1Y5R - chains A and B; structure by X-ray diffraction, 3.00 A resolution.

== Chain A (and B) ==
Protein: Corticosteroid 11-beta-dehydrogenase, isozyme 1
From: Mus musculus
Notes: EC 1.1.1.146; chain B of this document is another copy of the same molecule, construct and numbering; everything in this record applies to it too
UniProt: P50172 (DHI1_MOUSE); residues 24-292 here correspond to UniProt positions 22-290 (UniProt number = residue number - 2)
Sequence (276 residues; each row starts with the number of its first residue):
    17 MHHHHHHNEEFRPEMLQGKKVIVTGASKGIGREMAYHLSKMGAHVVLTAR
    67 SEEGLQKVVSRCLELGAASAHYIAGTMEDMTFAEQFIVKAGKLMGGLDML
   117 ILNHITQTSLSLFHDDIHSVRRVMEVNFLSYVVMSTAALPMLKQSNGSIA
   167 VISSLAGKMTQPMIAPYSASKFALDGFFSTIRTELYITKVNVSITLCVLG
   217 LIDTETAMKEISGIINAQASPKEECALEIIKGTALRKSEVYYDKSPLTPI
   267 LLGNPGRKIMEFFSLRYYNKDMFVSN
Unresolved in the structure: 17-24, 290-292
Sequence notes: cloning artifact (17-23)
Small-molecule neighbours:
  - corticosterone (C0R): I121, T124, L126, S170, L171, A172, Q177, I180, Y183, G216, L217, T220, T222, A223, E226, I227, I231
  - NADPH (NDP; NADPH dihydro-nicotinamide-adenine-dinucleotide phosphate): G41, A42, S43, K44, G45, I46, G47, A65, R66, S67, G91, T92, M93, E94, N119, H120, I121, T122, V142, Y147, I168, S169, S170, Y183, K187, L215, G216, L217, I218, T220, T222, A223

== How chain A and chain B interact ==
Residue-residue contacts (107):
  M96(A) - R137(B)
  L128(A) - E200(B)
  L128(A) - T204(B)
  F129(A) - V148(B)  hydrophobic
  F129(A) - T152(B)
  F129(A) - F193(B)  hydrophobic
  F129(A) - I197(B)  hydrophobic
  F129(A) - E200(B)  hydrogen bond (backbone-side chain)
  H130(A) - T152(B)
  D131(A) - T152(B)
  I133(A) - V149(B)  hydrophobic
  R137(A) - M96(B)
  R137(A) - E141(B)  salt bridge
  R137(A) - L145(B)
  M140(A) - M140(B)  hydrophobic
  E141(A) - R137(B)  salt bridge
  F144(A) - M140(B)  hydrophobic
  F144(A) - A185(B)  hydrophobic
  V149(A) - I133(B)  hydrophobic
  T152(A) - F129(B)
  T152(A) - H130(B)
  T152(A) - D131(B)
  K174(A) - R273(B)
  M175(A) - M276(B)  hydrophobic
  M175(A) - E277(B)
  M175(A) - S280(B)
  T176(A) - G192(B)
  T176(A) - S195(B)
  T176(A) - T196(B)  hydrogen bond
  T176(A) - T199(B)
  T176(A) - E277(B)  hydrogen bond (backbone-side chain)
  Q177(A) - T196(B)
  Q177(A) - S280(B)
  Q177(A) - Y284(B)  hydrogen bond
  P178(A) - E200(B)
  P178(A) - I203(B)  hydrophobic
  P178(A) - L281(B)
  P178(A) - Y284(B)  hydrogen bond (backbone-side chain)
  M179(A) - E200(B)  hydrogen bond (backbone-side chain)
  A181(A) - F193(B)  hydrophobic
  A181(A) - T196(B)
  S184(A) - G192(B)
  S184(A) - T196(B)
  A185(A) - F144(B)  hydrophobic
  A185(A) - A189(B)
  F188(A) - F188(B)
  F188(A) - G192(B)
  F188(A) - R273(B)
  A189(A) - A185(B)
  D191(A) - F188(B)
  G192(A) - T176(B)
  G192(A) - S184(B)
  G192(A) - F188(B)
  F193(A) - F129(B)  hydrophobic
  F193(A) - A181(B)  hydrophobic
  S195(A) - T176(B)
  T196(A) - T176(B)
  T196(A) - Q177(B)
  T196(A) - A181(B)
  I197(A) - F129(B)  hydrophobic
  I197(A) - A181(B)  hydrophobic
  T199(A) - T176(B)
  E200(A) - S127(B)
  E200(A) - L128(B)
  E200(A) - F129(B)  hydrogen bond (side chain-backbone)
  E200(A) - P178(B)
  E200(A) - M179(B)  hydrogen bond (side chain-backbone)
  T204(A) - L128(B)
  G229(A) - N285(B)  hydrogen bond (backbone-side chain)
  I230(A) - Y283(B)
  I230(A) - Y284(B)
  I230(A) - N285(B)  hydrogen bond (backbone-backbone)
  I230(A) - M288(B)  hydrophobic
  I231(A) - Y283(B)
  I231(A) - Y284(B)
  N232(A) - Y283(B)  hydrogen bond (backbone-backbone)
  A233(A) - Y283(B)
  L267(A) - N270(B)
  L267(A) - G272(B)
  L267(A) - R273(B)
  L267(A) - M276(B)  hydrophobic
  N270(A) - N270(B)  hydrogen bond
  G272(A) - L267(B)
  R273(A) - K174(B)
  R273(A) - M175(B)
  R273(A) - T176(B)
  R273(A) - F188(B)
  R273(A) - L267(B)
  M276(A) - M175(B)  hydrophobic
  M276(A) - L267(B)  hydrophobic
  M276(A) - L268(B)  hydrophobic
  E277(A) - M175(B)
  E277(A) - T176(B)  hydrogen bond (side chain-backbone)
  S280(A) - Q177(B)
  L281(A) - P178(B)  hydrophobic
  Y283(A) - I231(B)
  Y283(A) - N232(B)  hydrogen bond (backbone-backbone)
  Y283(A) - A233(B)  hydrophobic
  Y284(A) - Q177(B)  hydrogen bond
  Y284(A) - P178(B)  hydrogen bond (side chain-backbone)
  Y284(A) - M179(B)  hydrophobic
  Y284(A) - I230(B)
  Y284(A) - I231(B)  hydrophobic
  N285(A) - G229(B)
  N285(A) - I230(B)  hydrogen bond (backbone-backbone)
  M288(A) - M179(B)  hydrophobic
  M288(A) - I230(B)  hydrophobic
Other interface residues (no listed pair), chain A (57 interface residues in all): S127, V136, L145, I180, P182, T264, L268, I275
Other interface residues (no listed pair), chain B (59 interface residues in all): V136, I180, P182, D191, I275, F289

== Summary ==
The interface between chain A and chain B involves 57 residues on one side and 59 on the other; the contacts
include 17 hydrogen bonds and 2 salt bridges. Among the polar pairs are R137(A)-E141(B), F129(A)-E200(B) and
T176(A)-T196(B). Ligands of chain A: NADPH and corticosterone.
Chain A and chain B are both Corticosteroid 11-beta-dehydrogenase, isozyme 1 (Mus musculus); the structure,
The crystal structure of murine 11b-hydroxysteroid dehydrogenase complexed with corticosterone, was determined
by X-ray diffraction together with 1Y5M from the same study.
